Entry 6C8R (X-ray diffraction, 1.95 A resolution); this record covers chains A and B.

# Chain A (and B)
Protein: Loganic acid O-methyltransferase
From: Catharanthus roseus
Notes: chain B of this document is another copy of the same molecule, construct and numbering; everything in this record applies to it too
Reference sequence: B2KPR3 (B2KPR3_CATRO); residue numbers follow UniProt; this construct covers 1-371
Sequence (379 residues; each row starts with the number of its first residue):
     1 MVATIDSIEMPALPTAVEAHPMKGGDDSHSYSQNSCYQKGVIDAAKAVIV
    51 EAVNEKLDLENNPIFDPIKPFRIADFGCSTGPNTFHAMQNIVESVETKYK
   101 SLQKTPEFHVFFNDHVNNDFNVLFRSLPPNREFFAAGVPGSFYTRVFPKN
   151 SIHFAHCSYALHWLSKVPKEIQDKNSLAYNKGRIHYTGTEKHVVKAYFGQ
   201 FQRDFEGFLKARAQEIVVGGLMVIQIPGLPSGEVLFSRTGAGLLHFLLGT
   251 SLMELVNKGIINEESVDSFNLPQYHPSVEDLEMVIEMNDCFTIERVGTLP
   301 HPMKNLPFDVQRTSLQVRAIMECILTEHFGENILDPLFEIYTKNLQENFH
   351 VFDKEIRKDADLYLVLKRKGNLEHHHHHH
Unresolved in the structure: 1-16, 375-379 (chain B: 1-15, 372-379)
Differences from the reference sequence: expression tag (372-379)
Small-molecule neighbours: S-adenosylhomocysteine (SAH): His20, Pro21, Met22, Tyr31, Gln38, Ile42, Gly77, Cys78, Ser79, Asn83, Asn113, Asp114, His115, Asn118, Gly140, Ser141, Phe142, Tyr143, Ser158, Tyr159, Ala160, Trp163
UniProt features mapped onto this chain:
  - binding site (S-adenosyl-L-homocysteine): Tyr31, Cys78, Asn83, Asp114, His115, Ser141, Phe142
  - binding site (loganate): Tyr37, Gln38, His162, Trp163, Ala241, His245, Gln273, Gln316
  - binding site (Mg(2+)): Asn180, Asp267, Phe269, Asn270
  - mutagenesis: Tyr31 (Y31F: Strongly reduced activity), Tyr37 (Y37A: Abolished activity), Gln38 (Q38A: Strongly reduced activity), Tyr159 (Y159A: Abolished activity), His162 (H162A: Abolished activity), Trp163 (W163F: Strongly reduced activity), His245 (H245A: Abolished activity), Gln273 (Q273A: Strongly reduced activity), Gln316 (Q316A: Reduced activity)

# Interface between chain A and chain B
Contacting residue pairs (50; chain A residue first):
  Ile68(A) - Lys149(B)  hydrogen bond (backbone-side chain)
  Pro70(A) - Pro148(B)  hydrophobic
  Arg72(A) - Arg72(B)
  Glu107(A) - Arg145(B)  salt bridge
  Glu107(A) - Pro148(B)
  Glu107(A) - Lys149(B)  hydrogen bond (side chain-backbone)
  His109(A) - Pro148(B)
  Val116(A) - Phe124(B)
  Val116(A) - Arg125(B)
  Asn117(A) - Arg125(B)  hydrogen bond (backbone-side chain)
  Asn118(A) - Asn121(B)
  Asn118(A) - Arg125(B)
  Asp119(A) - Asn121(B)  hydrogen bond
  Phe120(A) - Asn121(B)  hydrogen bond (backbone-side chain)
  Phe120(A) - Phe124(B)  hydrophobic
  Asn121(A) - Asn118(B)
  Asn121(A) - Asp119(B)  hydrogen bond
  Asn121(A) - Phe120(B)  hydrogen bond (side chain-backbone)
  Asn121(A) - Asn121(B)  hydrogen bond (side chain-backbone)
  Phe124(A) - Val116(B)
  Phe124(A) - Phe120(B)  hydrophobic
  Phe124(A) - Gly137(B)
  Phe124(A) - Pro139(B)  hydrophobic
  Arg125(A) - Val116(B)
  Arg125(A) - Asn117(B)  hydrogen bond (side chain-backbone)
  Arg125(A) - Asn118(B)
  Leu127(A) - Pro139(B)  hydrophobic
  Phe134(A) - Arg145(B)
  Phe134(A) - Val146(B)
  Phe134(A) - Phe147(B)
  Phe134(A) - Pro148(B)
  Ala135(A) - Val138(B)
  Ala135(A) - Pro139(B)
  Ala136(A) - Gly137(B)
  Gly137(A) - Phe124(B)
  Gly137(A) - Ala136(B)
  Gly137(A) - Gly137(B)  hydrogen bond (backbone-backbone)
  Val138(A) - Ala135(B)
  Val138(A) - Ala136(B)  hydrophobic
  Pro139(A) - Phe124(B)  hydrophobic
  Pro139(A) - Leu127(B)  hydrophobic
  Arg145(A) - Glu107(B)  salt bridge
  Arg145(A) - Phe134(B)
  Val146(A) - Phe134(B)
  Phe147(A) - Phe134(B)
  Pro148(A) - Pro70(B)  hydrophobic
  Pro148(A) - Glu107(B)
  Pro148(A) - His109(B)
  Pro148(A) - Phe134(B)
  Lys149(A) - Glu107(B)  hydrogen bond (backbone-side chain)
Other interface residues (no listed pair), chain A (28 interface residues in all): Lys69, Phe111, Arg131
Other interface residues (no listed pair), chain B (26 interface residues in all): Lys69, Phe111

# Summary
Chain A and chain B form an interface of 28 and 26 residues respectively, with 11 hydrogen bonds and 2 salt
bridges. Polar contacts include Glu107(A)-Arg145(B), Ile68(A)-Lys149(B) and Glu107(A)-Lys149(B). Bound to
chain A: S-adenosylhomocysteine.
Both chains are Loganic acid O-methyltransferase (Catharanthus roseus). Entry 6C8R (Loganic acid
O-methyltransferase complexed with SAH and loganic acid) was determined by X-ray diffraction, deposited
together with 6C8S.
